Entry 8Y87 (electron microscopy, 3.26 A resolution); this record covers chains T and B of the 4 polymer chains in the assembly.

Chain T:
Name: Transmembrane protease serine 2
Organism: Homo sapiens
Notes: EC 3.4.21.122
UniProt: O15393 (TMPS2_HUMAN); aligned to UniProt positions 109-491 over residues 110-492 (the alignment contains insertions or deletions, so no single offset holds)
Chain sequence (383 residues; row label = number of the first residue in the row):
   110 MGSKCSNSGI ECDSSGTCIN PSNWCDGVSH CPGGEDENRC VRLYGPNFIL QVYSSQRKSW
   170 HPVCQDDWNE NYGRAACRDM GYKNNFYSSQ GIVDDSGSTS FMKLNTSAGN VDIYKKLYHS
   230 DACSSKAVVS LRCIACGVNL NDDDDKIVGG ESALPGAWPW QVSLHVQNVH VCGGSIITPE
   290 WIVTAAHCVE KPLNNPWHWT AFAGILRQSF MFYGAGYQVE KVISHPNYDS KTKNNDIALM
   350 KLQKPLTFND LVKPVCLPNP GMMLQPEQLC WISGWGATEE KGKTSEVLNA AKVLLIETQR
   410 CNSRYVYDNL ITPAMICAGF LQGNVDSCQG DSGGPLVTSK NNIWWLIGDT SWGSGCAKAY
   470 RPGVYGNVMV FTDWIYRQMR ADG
Unresolved in the structure: 110-255
Construct notes: engineered mutation Asp251 (Ser250 in O15393), Asp252 (Ser251 in O15393), Asp253 (Gln in O15393), Asp254 (Ser in O15393), Lys255 (Arg in O15393)
Disulfides: Cys410-Cys426, Cys437-Cys465
Curated features (UniProtKB/Swiss-Prot):
  - binding site (Ca(2+)): Asn132, Asp135, Val137, Asp145, Glu146
  - glycosylation (N-linked (GlcNAc...) asparagine): Asn214, Asn250

Chain B:
Name: Spike glycoprotein
Organism: Human coronavirus HKU1 (isolate N5)
UniProt: Q0ZME7 (SPIKE_CVHN5); residues 14-1276 here = UniProt positions 14-1276
Chain sequence (1263 residues; row label = number of the first residue in the row):
    14 VIGDFNCTNS FINDYNKTIP RISEDVVDVS LGLGTYYVLN RVYLNTTLLF TGYFPKSGAN
    74 FRDLALKGSI YLSTLWYKPP FLSDFNNGIF SKVKNTKLYV NNTLYSEFST IVIGSVFVNT
   134 SYTIVVQPHN GILEITACQY TMCEYPHTVC KSKGSIRNES WHIDSSEPLC LFKKNFTYNV
   194 SADWLYFHFY QERGVFYAYY ADVGMPTTFL FSLYLGTILS HYYVMPLTCN AISSNTDNET
   254 LEYWVTPLSR RQYLLNFDEH GVITNAVDCS SSFLSEIQCK TQSFAPNTGV YDLSGFTVKP
   314 VATVYRRIPN LPDCDIDNWL NNVSVPSPLN WERRIFSNCN FNLSTLLRLV HVDSFSCNNL
   374 DKSKIFGSCF NSITVDKFAI PNRRRDDLQL GSSGFLQSSN YKIDISSSSC QLYYSLPLVN
   434 VTINNFNPSS WNRRYGFGSF NLSSYDVVYS DHCFSVNSDF CPCADPSVVN SCAKSKPPSA
   494 ICPAGTKYRH CDLDTTLYVK NWCRCSCLPD PISTYSPNTC PQKKVVVGIG EHCPGLGINE
   554 EKCGTQLNHS SCFCSPDAFL GWSFDSCISN NRCNIFSNFI FNGINSGTTC SNDLLYSNTE
   614 ISTGVCVNYD LYGITGQGIF KEVSAAYYNN WQNLLYDSNG NIIGFKDFLT NKTYTILPCY
   674 SGRVSAAFYQ NSSSPALLYR NLKCSYVLNN ISFISQPFYF DSYLGCVLNA VNLTSYSVSS
   734 CDLRMGSGFC IDYALPSSGG SGSGISSPYR FVTFEPFNVS FVNDSVETVG GLFEIQIPTN
   794 FTIAGHEEFI QTSSPKVTID CSAFVCSNYA ACHDLLSEYG TFCDNINSIL NEVNDLLDIT
   854 QLQVANALMQ GVTLSSNLNT NLHSDVDNID FKSLLGCLGS QCGSSSRSPL EDLLFNKVKL
   914 SDVGFVEAYN NCTGGSEIRD LLCVQSFNGI KVLPPILSET QISGYTTAAT VAAMFPPWSA
   974 AAGVPFPLNV QYRINGLGVT MDVLNKNQKL IANAFNKALL SIQNGFTATP SALAKIQSVV
  1034 NANAQALNSL LQQLFNKFGA ISSSLQEILS RLDPPEAQVQ IDRLINGRLT ALNAYVSQQL
  1094 SDITLIKAGA SRAIEKVNEC VKSQSPRINF CGNGNHILSL VQNAPYGLLF IHFSYKPTSF
  1154 KTVLVSPGLC LSGDRGIAPK QGYFIKQNDS WMFTGSSYYY PEPISDKNVV FMNSCSVNFT
  1214 KAPFIYLNNS IPNLSDFEAE LSLWFKNHTS IAPNLTFNSH INATFLDLYY EMNVIQESIK
  1274 SLN
Unresolved in the structure: 245-253, 558-562, 750-758, 1222-1276
Construct notes: engineered mutation Gly752 (Arg in Q0ZME7), Gly753 (Arg in Q0ZME7), Ser754 (Lys in Q0ZME7), Gly755 (Arg in Q0ZME7), Ser756 (Arg in Q0ZME7), Pro902 (Leu in Q0ZME7), Pro980 (Ser in Q0ZME7), Pro1023 (Asn in Q0ZME7), Pro1067 (Asn in Q0ZME7), Pro1068 (Leu in Q0ZME7)
Disulfides: Cys20-Cys156, Cys151-Cys183, Cys163-Cys242, Cys282-Cys292, Cys327-Cys352, Cys370-Cys423, Cys382-Cys603, Cys466-Cys546, Cys474-Cys495, Cys476-Cys565, Cys485-Cys516, Cys504-Cys518, Cys520-Cys533, Cys556-Cys567, Cys619-Cys672, Cys697-Cys719, Cys734-Cys743, Cys814-Cys836, Cys819-Cys825, Cys890-Cys895, Cys925-Cys936, Cys1113-Cys1124, Cys1163-Cys1208
Covalently attached groups: N-acetylglucosamine (NAG) linked to Asn58, Asn132, Asn188, Asn192, Asn664, Asn725, Asn1211
Curated features (UniProtKB/Swiss-Prot):
  - region: Ser901 to Tyr922 (Fusion peptide 1), Glu920 to Phe940 (Fusion peptide 2)
  - site: Arg900, Ser901 (Cleavage)
  - glycosylation (N-linked (GlcNAc...) asparagine): Asn19, Asn29, Asn58, Asn114, Asn132, Asn171, Asn188, Asn192, Asn251, Asn335, Asn355, Asn433, Asn454, Asn561, Asn664, Asn684, Asn703, Asn725, Asn771, Asn776 and 10 more in UniProt

Interface between chain T and chain B:
Residue-residue contacts (26):
  Thr341(T) with Leu510(B)
  Lys342(T) with Leu510(B)
  Arg409(T) with Tyr528(B)
  Tyr414(T) with Leu521(B), hydrophobic; Pro522(B), hydrophobic
  Val415(T) with Trp515(B)
  Tyr416(T) with Trp515(B)
  Asp417(T) with Lys487(B), salt bridge
  Leu419(T) with Tyr511(B)
  Leu430(T) with Tyr528(B); Ser529(B)
  Gln431(T) with Tyr528(B), hydrogen bond (side chain-backbone); Ser529(B); Asn531(B)
  Trp461(T) with Thr509(B); Leu510(B), hydrophobic
  Ser463(T) with Asp507(B), hydrogen bond; Thr508(B)
  Ala468(T) with Ser529(B); Thr532(B)
  Tyr469(T) with Leu521(B), hydrogen bond (side chain-backbone); Thr527(B), hydrogen bond; Tyr528(B), hydrophobic; Ser529(B)
  Arg470(T) with Asp507(B), salt bridge; Arg517(B)
Interface residues without a listed pair, chain T (18 interface residues in all): Ser412, Arg413, Gly462
Interface residues without a listed pair, chain B (19 interface residues in all): Ser488, Cys518, Cys520, Pro530

Summary:
18 residues of chain T face 19 of chain B across their interface, with 4 hydrogen bonds and 2 salt bridges.
Polar pairs include Asp417(T)-Lys487(B), Arg470(T)-Asp507(B) and Gln431(T)-Tyr528(B). Covalently linked
N-acetylglucosamine: at Asn58(B), Asn132(B), Asn188(B), Asn192(B), Asn664(B) and Asn725(B) and 1 more.
Here chain T is Transmembrane protease serine 2 (Homo sapiens) and chain B is Spike glycoprotein (Human
coronavirus HKU1 (isolate N5)). Entry 8Y87 (Structure of HCoV-HKU1C spike in the functionally anchored-1up
conformation with 1TMPRSS2) was determined by electron microscopy together with 8Y7X, 8Y7Y, 8Y88, 8Y89, 8Y8A
and 8Y8B from the same study.
